PDB entry 3V3K | X-ray diffraction, 3.49 A resolution | chains A and B

# Chain A
Molecule: Caspase-9
Organism: Homo sapiens
Notes: EC 3.4.22.62
UniProt: P55211 (CASP9_HUMAN); the construct lacks a stretch of the UniProt sequence and is renumbered around it, so the offset changes along the chain: 141-156 = UniProt 141-156; 163-175 = UniProt 161-173; 176-222 = UniProt 177-223; 224-240 = UniProt 224-240; 4 more segments
Sequence (276 residues; row label = number of the first residue in the row; note: 30 numbers in that range are skipped by the numbering (no residue carries them; nothing is unmodelled there); a row labelled like 175A-175C holds insertion residues (175A, then the next letters in order)):
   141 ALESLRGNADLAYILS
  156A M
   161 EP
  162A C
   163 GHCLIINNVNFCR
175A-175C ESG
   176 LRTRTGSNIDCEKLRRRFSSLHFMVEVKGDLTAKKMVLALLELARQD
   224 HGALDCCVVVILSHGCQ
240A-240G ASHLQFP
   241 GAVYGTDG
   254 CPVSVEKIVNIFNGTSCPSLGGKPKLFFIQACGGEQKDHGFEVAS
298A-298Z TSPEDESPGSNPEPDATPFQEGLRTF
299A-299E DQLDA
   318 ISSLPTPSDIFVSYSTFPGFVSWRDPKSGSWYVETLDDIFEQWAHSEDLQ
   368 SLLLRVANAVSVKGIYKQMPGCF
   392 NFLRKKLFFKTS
Unresolved in the structure: 298A-298Z, 299A-299E
Curated features (UniProtKB/Swiss-Prot):
  - active site: His-237, Cys-285
  - modified residue: Tyr-153 (Phosphotyrosine), Ser-298B (Phosphoserine), Ser-298G (Phosphoserine), Ser-298J (Phosphoserine), Arg-341 (Microbial infection: ADP-riboxanated arginine)

# Chain B
Molecule: Putative uncharacterized protein ECs1815
Organism: Escherichia coli O157:H7
UniProt: Q8XAL7 (Q8XAL7_ECO57); numbering as in UniProt (aligned over 25-189)
Sequence (165 residues; row label = number of the first residue in the row):
    25 TPESVSELNHNHFLSPELQDKLDVMVSIYSCARNNNELEEIFQELSAFVS
    75 GLMDKRNSVFEVRNENTDEVVGALRAGMTIEDRDSYIRDLFFLHSLKVKI
   125 EESRQGKEDSKCKVYNLLCPHHSSELYGDLRAMKCLVEGCSDDFNPFDII
   175 RVPDLTYNKGSLQCG
Curated features (UniProtKB/Swiss-Prot):
  - region: Leu-186 to Gly-189 (Interaction with host caspases)
  - mutagenesis: Leu-186 to Gly-189 (Abolishes caspase-binding and inhibition of host cell apoptosis), Leu-186 (L186A: Abolishes interaction with CASP4 and CASP8. Strongly reduces CASP9 binding. Reduces inhibition of host cell apoptosis), Gln-187 (Q187A: Abolishes caspase-binding. Reduces inhibition of host cell apoptosis), Cys-188 (C188A: Strongly reduces interaction with CASP4 and abolishes interaction with CASP8. Reduces interaction with CASP9. Reduces inhibition of host cell apoptosis), Gly-189 (G189A: Abolishes interaction with CASP4 and CASP8. Strongly reduces CASP9 binding. Reduces inhibition of host cell apoptosis; G189GA: Abolishes caspase-binding and inhibition of host cell apoptosis ...)

# Interface between chain A and chain B
Contacting residue pairs (42; chain A residue first):
  Arg-175(A) with Ser-74(B); Met-77(B); Asp-78(B), salt bridge
  Gly-175C(A) with Ser-148(B)
  Leu-176(A) with His-145(B); Ser-147(B)
  Arg-177(A) with Ser-147(B); Asn-182(B), hydrogen bond (side chain-backbone); Lys-183(B); Gln-187(B), hydrogen bond
  Arg-179(A) with Gly-189(B), hydrogen bond (side chain-backbone)
  His-237(A) with His-145(B); Ser-147(B); Cys-188(B); Gly-189(B)
  Gly-238(A) with His-145(B), hydrogen bond (backbone-side chain); His-146(B)
  Tyr-244(A) with His-145(B)
  Gln-283(A) with Gly-189(B), hydrogen bond (side chain-backbone)
  Cys-285(A) with His-146(B), hydrogen bond; Gly-189(B), hydrogen bond (side chain-backbone)
  Gly-287(A) with His-146(B)
  Glu-288(A) with His-146(B); Tyr-151(B), hydrogen bond
  Lys-290(A) with Tyr-181(B)
  His-292(A) with Phe-168(B)
  Val-338(A) with Cys-188(B), hydrophobic
  Ser-339(A) with Gln-187(B); Cys-188(B); Gly-189(B), hydrogen bond (backbone-backbone)
  Trp-340(A) with Gln-187(B)
  Arg-341(A) with Ser-185(B); Leu-186(B); Gln-187(B), hydrogen bond (backbone-backbone); Cys-188(B), hydrogen bond (side chain-backbone); Gly-189(B), hydrogen bond (side chain-backbone)
  Asp-342(A) with Ser-185(B)
  Pro-343(A) with Asn-90(B); Ser-185(B); Gln-187(B)
  Trp-348(A) with Leu-186(B), hydrophobic
  Tyr-383(A) with Phe-168(B)
Other interface residues (no listed pair), chain A (25 interface residues in all): Glu-175A, Thr-180, Ser-236
Other interface residues (no listed pair), chain B (21 interface residues in all): Glu-89, Glu-149, Arg-155

# Summary
25 residues of chain A face 21 of chain B across their interface, with 12 hydrogen bonds and 1 salt bridge.
Polar pairs include Arg-175(A)/Asp-78(B), Arg-177(A)/Asn-182(B) and Arg-177(A)/Gln-187(B).
Chain A is Caspase-9 (Homo sapiens) and chain B is Putative uncharacterized protein ECs1815 (Escherichia coli
O157:H7); the structure, Human caspase 9 in complex with bacterial effector protein, was determined by X-ray
diffraction.
